5AEE - chain A; structure by X-ray diffraction, 1.85 A resolution.

== Chain A ==
Molecule: Alpha-glucosidase yihq
Source organism: Escherichia coli
Notes: EC 3.2.1.20
UniProt: P32138 (YIHQ_ECOLI); numbering as in UniProt (aligned over 1-678)
Sequence (686 residues; each row starts with the number of its first residue):
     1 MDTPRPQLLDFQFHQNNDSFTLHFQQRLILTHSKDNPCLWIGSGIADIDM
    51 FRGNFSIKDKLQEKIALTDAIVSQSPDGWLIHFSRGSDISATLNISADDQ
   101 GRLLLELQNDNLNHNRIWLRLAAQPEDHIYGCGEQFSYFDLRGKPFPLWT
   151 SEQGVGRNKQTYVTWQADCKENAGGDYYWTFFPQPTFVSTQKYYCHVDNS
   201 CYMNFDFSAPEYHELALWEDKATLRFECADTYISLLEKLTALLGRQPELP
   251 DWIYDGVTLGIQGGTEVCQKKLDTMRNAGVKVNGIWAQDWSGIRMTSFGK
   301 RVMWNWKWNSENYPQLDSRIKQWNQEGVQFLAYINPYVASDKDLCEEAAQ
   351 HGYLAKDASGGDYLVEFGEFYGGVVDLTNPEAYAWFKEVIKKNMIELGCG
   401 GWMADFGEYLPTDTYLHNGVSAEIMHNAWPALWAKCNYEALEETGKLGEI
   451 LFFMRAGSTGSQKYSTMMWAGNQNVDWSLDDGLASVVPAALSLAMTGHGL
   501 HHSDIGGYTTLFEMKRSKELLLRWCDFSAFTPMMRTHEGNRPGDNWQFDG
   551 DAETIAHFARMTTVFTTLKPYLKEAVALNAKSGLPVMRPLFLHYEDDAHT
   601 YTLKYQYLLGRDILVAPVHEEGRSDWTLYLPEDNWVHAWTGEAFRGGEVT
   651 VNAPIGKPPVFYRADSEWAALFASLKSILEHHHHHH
Disordered / not traced: 1-11, 679-686
Sequence notes: expression tag (679-686); engineered mutation N472 (Asp in P32138)
Ion coordination: Ca2+ site 1: Q15, N16; Ca2+ site 2: Q153, G154, N472, D481
Residues lining bound ligands: 4-nitrophenyl alpha-D-6-sulfoquinovoside (NSQ): R52, E152, Q288, F298, K300, R301, V302, W304, Y333, F367, M403, D405, F406, Y409, R455, W469, N472, Y508, H537
UniProt features mapped onto this chain:
  - active site: D405 (Nucleophile), E408
  - binding site (a 6-sulfo-alpha-D-quinovosyldiacylglycerol): Q288, R301, V302, W304, H537
From the paper describing this entry:
  - binding site for 4-nitrophenyl alpha-D-6-sulfoquinovoside: Q288, R301, W304, Y508, H537
  - mutagenesis - Q288E: abolished catalytic activity on PNPSQ
  - specificity-determining residues: Q288, R301, W304, Y508 (by similarity / conservation)
  - mutagenesis - Q288E, R301A, R301E, W304F: abolished catalytic activity on 4-nitrophenyl alpha-D-6-sulfoquinovoside
  - mutagenesis - R301K, R301Q: decreased catalytic activity on 4-nitrophenyl alpha-D-6-sulfoquinovoside
  - mutagenesis - D405A, D405N: abolished catalytic activity

== Summary ==
Ligands of chain A: 4-nitrophenyl alpha-D-6-sulfoquinovoside. From UniProt: active-site residues D405 and E408
and 5 residues binding 6-sulfo-alpha-D-quinovosyldiacylglycerol. The paper reports a binding site for
4-nitrophenyl alpha-D-6-sulfoquinovoside at Q288, R301 and W304 among others; Q288E, R301A and R301E, among
others, abolish catalytic activity on 4-nitrophenyl alpha-D-6-sulfoquinovoside; 8 substitutions were tested in
all.
Chain A is Alpha-glucosidase yihq (Escherichia coli); the structure, A bacterial protein structure in
glycoside hydrolase family 31, was determined by X-ray diffraction (same publication as 5AED and 5AEG).
